7DH4 - chains A and B; structure by X-ray diffraction, 2.41 A resolution.

== Chain A (and B) ==
Protein: Coronin
From: Trypanosoma brucei
Notes: fragment: coiled coil domain; chain B of this document is another copy of the same molecule, construct and numbering; everything in this record applies to it too
Reference sequence: Q57W63 (Q57W63_TRYB2); numbering as in UniProt (aligned over 477-518)
Amino-acid sequence (50 residues; numbered 475 to 524; the number before each row is that of its first residue):
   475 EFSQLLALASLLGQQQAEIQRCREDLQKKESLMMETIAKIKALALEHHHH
Unresolved in the structure: 524 (chain B: 475)
Sequence notes: expression tag (475-476, 519-524); engineered mutation Ile493 (Val in Q57W63), Met507 (Val in Q57W63)
Reported in the primary citation:
  - self-association interface (contacts with another copy of this molecule); pairs are residue here / residue on that copy: Glu504-Arg497
  - mutagenesis - V507M: decreased localization to LdAct filaments

== Chain A / chain B interface ==
Pairs across the interface (44; chain A residue first):
  Glu475(A) with His521(B)
  Phe476(A) with His521(B)
  Gln478(A) with Leu517(B)
  Leu479(A) with Ile514(B); Leu517(B); Ala518(B)
  Leu482(A) with Thr510(B); Lys513(B); Ile514(B), hydrophobic; Leu517(B), hydrophobic
  Ala483(A) with Ile514(B)
  Leu486(A) with Met507(B), hydrophobic; Ile511(B), hydrophobic
  Gln489(A) with Leu506(B); Met507(B); Thr510(B), hydrogen bond
  Glu492(A) with Lys503(B)
  Ile493(A) with Leu500(B); Lys503(B); Glu504(B); Met507(B), hydrophobic
  Cys496(A) with Leu500(B), hydrophobic; Lys503(B), hydrogen bond
  Arg497(A) with Leu500(B); Glu504(B), salt bridge
  Leu500(A) with Ile493(B); Cys496(B), hydrophobic; Arg497(B)
  Lys503(A) with Glu492(B), salt bridge; Ile493(B)
  Glu504(A) with Ile493(B); Arg497(B), salt bridge
  Leu506(A) with Gln489(B)
  Met507(A) with Leu486(B), hydrophobic; Gln489(B); Gln490(B); Ile493(B), hydrophobic
  Thr510(A) with Leu482(B); Leu485(B); Gln489(B), hydrogen bond
  Ile511(A) with Leu486(B), hydrophobic
  Lys513(A) with Leu482(B)
  Ile514(A) with Leu482(B), hydrophobic
  Leu517(A) with Gln478(B)
Other interface residues (no listed pair), chain A (24 interface residues in all): Leu485, Gln490
Other interface residues (no listed pair), chain B (24 interface residues in all): Leu479, Asp499

== Overview ==
Chain A and chain B each contribute 24 residues to their interface; the contacts include 3 hydrogen bonds and
3 salt bridges. Among the polar pairs are Arg497(A)-Glu504(B), Lys503(A)-Glu492(B) and Gln489(A)-Thr510(B).
The paper reports that V507M of chain A reduces localization to LdAct filaments; a self-association interface
involving Glu504(A).
Chain A and chain B are both Coronin (Trypanosoma brucei); the structure, Double mutant- V493I-V507M coiled
coil domain of Trypanosoma brucei coronin, was determined by X-ray diffraction, deposited together with 7DGX
and 7DHB.
